Entry 6HOW (X-ray diffraction, 1.92 A resolution); this record covers chains B and D of the 4 polymer chains in the assembly.

[Chain B]
Molecule: Pteridine reductase
From: Trypanosoma brucei brucei
UniProtKB: O76290 (O76290_TRYBB); numbering as in UniProt (aligned over 1-268)
Sequence (288 residues; row label = number of the first residue in the row; numbers below 1 keep their minus sign (Met-19 is residue -19)):
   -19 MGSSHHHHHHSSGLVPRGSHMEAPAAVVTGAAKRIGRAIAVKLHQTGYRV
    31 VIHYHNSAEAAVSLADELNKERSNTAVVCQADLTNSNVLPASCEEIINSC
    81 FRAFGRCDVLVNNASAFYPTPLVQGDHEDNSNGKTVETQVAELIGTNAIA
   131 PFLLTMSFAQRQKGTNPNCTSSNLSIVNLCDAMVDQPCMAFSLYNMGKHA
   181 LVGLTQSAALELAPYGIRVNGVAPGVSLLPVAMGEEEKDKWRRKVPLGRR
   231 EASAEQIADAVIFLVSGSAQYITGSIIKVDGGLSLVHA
Unresolved in the structure: -19 to 1, 104-113, 143-151
Differences from the reference sequence: initiating methionine (-19); expression tag (-18 to 0)
Ligand contacts:
  - GJQ ((2R)-1-(3,4-dichlorophenyl)-2-(4-nitrophenyl)-2H-1,3,5-triazine-4,6-diamine): Arg14, Ser95, Ala96, Phe97, Asp161, Tyr174, Val206, Ser207, Leu208, Leu209, Pro210, Ala212, Trp221
  - NADP (NAP; NADP nicotinamide-adenine-dinucleotide phosphate): Gly10, Arg14, Ile15, Gly16, His33, Tyr34, His35, Asn36, Ser37, Ala61, Asp62, Leu63, Thr64, Asn93, Ala94, Ser95, Ala96, Glu122, Thr126, Leu159, Cys160, Asp161, Tyr174, Lys178, Pro204, Gly205, Val206, Ser207, Leu208

[Chain D]
Molecule: Pteridine reductase
From: Trypanosoma brucei brucei
UniProtKB: O76290 (O76290_TRYBB); residues 1-268 here = UniProt positions 1-268
Sequence (288 residues; each row starts with the number of its first residue; numbers below 1 keep their minus sign (Met-19 is residue -19)):
   -19 MGSSHHHHHHSSGLVPRGSHMEAPAAVVTGAAKRIGRAIAVKLHQTGYRV
    31 VIHYHNSAEAAVSLADELNKERSNTAVVCQADLTNSNVLPASCEEIINSC
    81 FRAFGRCDVLVNNASAFYPTPLVQGDHEDNSNGKTVETQVAELIGTNAIA
   131 PFLLTMSFAQRQKGTNPNCTSSNLSIVNLCDAMVDQPCMAFSLYNMGKHA
   181 LVGLTQSAALELAPYGIRVNGVAPGVSLLPVAMGEEEKDKWRRKVPLGRR
   231 EASAEQIADAVIFLVSGSAQYITGSIIKVDGGLSLVHA
Unresolved in the structure: -19 to 1, 104-113, 143-151
Modified residues: Cys168 (S-oxy cysteine; CSX)
Differences from the reference sequence: initiating methionine (-19); expression tag (-18 to 0)
Ligand contacts:
  - GJQ ((2R)-1-(3,4-dichlorophenyl)-2-(4-nitrophenyl)-2H-1,3,5-triazine-4,6-diamine): Arg14, Ser95, Ala96, Phe97, Asp161, Tyr174, Val206, Ser207, Leu208, Leu209, Pro210, Met213
  - NADP (NAP; NADP nicotinamide-adenine-dinucleotide phosphate): Gly10, Arg14, Ile15, Gly16, His33, Tyr34, His35, Asn36, Ser37, Ala61, Asp62, Leu63, Thr64, Asn93, Ala94, Ser95, Ala96, Thr126, Leu159, Cys160, Asp161, Tyr174, Lys178, Pro204, Gly205, Val206, Ser207, Leu208

[Interface between chain B and chain D]
Pairs across the interface (52):
  Gln186(B) - Leu265(D)
  Ala189(B) - Leu265(D)  hydrophobic
  Leu190(B) - Pro226(D)  hydrophobic
  Ala193(B) - Pro226(D)
  Ala193(B) - Leu227(D)
  Arg198(B) - Leu227(D)
  Val206(B) - Tyr251(D)
  Val225(B) - Tyr251(D)
  Pro226(B) - Ala193(D)
  Leu227(B) - Ala193(D)
  Leu227(B) - Arg198(D)
  Leu227(B) - Gln250(D)
  Leu227(B) - Tyr251(D)  hydrophobic
  Arg230(B) - Tyr251(D)  hydrogen bond (backbone-side chain)
  Glu231(B) - Tyr251(D)
  Ala232(B) - Tyr251(D)  hydrogen bond (backbone-side chain)
  Gln236(B) - Tyr251(D)
  Asp239(B) - Ser248(D)
  Phe243(B) - Phe243(D)  hydrophobic
  Ser248(B) - Asp239(D)
  Gln250(B) - Leu227(D)
  Tyr251(B) - Val206(D)
  Tyr251(B) - Val225(D)
  Tyr251(B) - Leu227(D)  hydrophobic
  Tyr251(B) - Arg230(D)  hydrogen bond (side chain-backbone)
  Tyr251(B) - Glu231(D)
  Tyr251(B) - Ala232(D)  hydrogen bond (side chain-backbone)
  Tyr251(B) - Gln236(D)
  Tyr251(B) - Val259(D)
  Tyr251(B) - Asp260(D)
  Tyr251(B) - Gly261(D)  hydrogen bond (backbone-backbone)
  Ile252(B) - Lys258(D)
  Thr253(B) - Asp260(D)
  Thr253(B) - Gly261(D)
  Thr253(B) - Gly262(D)
  Gly254(B) - Lys258(D)  hydrogen bond (backbone-side chain)
  Gly254(B) - Leu265(D)
  Ser255(B) - Lys258(D)  hydrogen bond (side chain-backbone)
  Ile257(B) - Ile257(D)  hydrophobic
  Lys258(B) - Ile252(D)
  Lys258(B) - Gly254(D)  hydrogen bond (side chain-backbone)
  Lys258(B) - Ser255(D)  hydrogen bond (backbone-side chain)
  Val259(B) - Tyr251(D)
  Asp260(B) - Tyr251(D)
  Asp260(B) - Thr253(D)
  Gly261(B) - Tyr251(D)  hydrogen bond (backbone-backbone)
  Gly261(B) - Thr253(D)
  Gly262(B) - Thr253(D)
  Leu265(B) - Gln186(D)
  Leu265(B) - Ala189(D)  hydrophobic
  Leu265(B) - Gly254(D)
  Val266(B) - Leu190(D)  hydrophobic
Interface residues without a listed pair, chain B (33 interface residues in all): Pro194, Ala240, Gly247
Interface residues without a listed pair, chain D (33 interface residues in all): Pro194, Ala240, Gly247, Val266

[In short]
The chain B/chain D interface involves 33 residues from each chain; the contacts include 10 hydrogen bonds.
Polar contacts include Arg230(B)-Tyr251(D), Ala232(B)-Tyr251(D) and Tyr251(B)-Arg230(D). Bound to chain B:
NADP and compound GJQ. Chain D binds NADP and compound GJQ.
Here chain B is Pteridine reductase and chain D is Pteridine reductase, both from Trypanosoma brucei brucei.
Entry 6HOW (Trypanosoma brucei PTR1 in complex with the triazine inhibitor 2a (F219)) was determined by X-ray
diffraction, deposited together with 6HNC and 6HNR.
